9G2Y - chains A and B; structure by electron microscopy, 3.60 A resolution.

Chain A:
Molecule: Mycobactin import ATP-binding/permease protein IrtA
Organism: Mycolicibacterium thermoresistibile ATCC 19527
Notes: EC 7.2.2.-
UniProtKB: G7CBF5 (IRTA_MYCT3); residue numbers follow UniProt; this construct covers 315-908
Amino-acid sequence (595 residues; row label = number of the first residue in the row):
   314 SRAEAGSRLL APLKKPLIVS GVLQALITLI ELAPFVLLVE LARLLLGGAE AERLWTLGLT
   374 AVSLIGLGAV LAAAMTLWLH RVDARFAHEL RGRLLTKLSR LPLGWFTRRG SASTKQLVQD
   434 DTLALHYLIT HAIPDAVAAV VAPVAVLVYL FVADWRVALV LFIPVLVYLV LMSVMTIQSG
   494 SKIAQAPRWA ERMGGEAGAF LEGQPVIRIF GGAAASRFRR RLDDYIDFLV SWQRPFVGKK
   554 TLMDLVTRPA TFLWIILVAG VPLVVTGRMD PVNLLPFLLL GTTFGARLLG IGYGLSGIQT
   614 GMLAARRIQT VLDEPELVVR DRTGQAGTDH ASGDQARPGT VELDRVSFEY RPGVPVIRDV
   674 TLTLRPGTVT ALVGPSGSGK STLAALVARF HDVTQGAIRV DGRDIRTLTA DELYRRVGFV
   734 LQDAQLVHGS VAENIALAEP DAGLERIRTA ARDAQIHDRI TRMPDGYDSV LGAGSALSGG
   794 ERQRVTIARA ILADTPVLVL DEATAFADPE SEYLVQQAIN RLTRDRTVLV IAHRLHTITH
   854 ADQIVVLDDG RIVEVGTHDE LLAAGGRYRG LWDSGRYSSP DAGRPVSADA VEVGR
Disordered / not traced: 314-315, 635-650, 889-908
Differences from the reference sequence: expression tag (314)
Ligand contacts: ADP (adenosine-5'-diphosphate): Arg-421, Arg-422, Tyr-663, Arg-664, Val-669, Gly-690, Ser-691, Gly-692, Lys-693, Ser-694, Thr-695
UniProt features mapped onto this chain:
  - binding site (ATP): Gly-687 to Ser-694

Chain B:
Molecule: Mycobactin import ATP-binding/permease protein IrtB
Organism: Mycolicibacterium thermoresistibile ATCC 19527
Notes: EC 7.2.2.-
UniProtKB: G7CBF6 (IRTB_MYCT3); residues 1-579 here = UniProt positions 1-579
Amino-acid sequence (586 residues; numbered 1 to 586; the number before each row is that of its first residue):
     1 MIRTLLRLVP AEKRGAVAGY AVLTLLSVLL RAVGAVLLIP LLAALFSDTP SDAWLWLGWL
    61 TAVTLAGWVT DTNTARLGFD LGFAVLSRTQ HDMADRLPNV AMSWFTPDNT ATARQAIAAT
   121 GPELAGLVVN LLTPLIGAAL LPAAIGVALL FVSVPLGLAA LAGVAVLFGA LALSGRLSRA
   181 ADKVAGETNS AFTERIIEFA RTQQALRAAR RVEPARSQVG SALAAQHGAG LRLLTMQIPG
   241 QVLFSLAGQV ALIGFAGMAV WLTVRGQLGV PEAIALIVVL VRYLEPFAAI ADLAPALETT
   301 RATLNRIQAV LDAPTLPAGR RRLDRTGAAP SIEFDDVRFS YGDEVVLDGV SFTLRPGNTT
   361 AIVGPSGSGK TTILSLIAGL QQPASGRVLL DGVDVTTLDP EARRAAVSVV FQHPYLFDGT
   421 LRDNVLVGDP EADPDDVTAA MRLARVDELL DRLPDGDATV VGEGGTALSG GERQRVSIAR
   481 ALLKPAPVLL VDEATSALDN ANEAAVVDAL TADPRPRTRV IVAHRLASIR HADRVLFVEA
   541 GRVVEDGAID ELLAAGGRFA QFWAQQQAAS EWAIGSTARA LEVLFQ
Disordered / not traced: 1, 320-326, 578-586
Differences from the reference sequence: expression tag (580-586)
Ligand contacts: ADP (adenosine-5'-diphosphate): Met-102, Phe-105, Tyr-341, Glu-344, Val-346, Ser-366, Gly-367, Ser-368, Gly-369, Lys-370, Thr-371, Thr-372, Gln-412
UniProt features mapped onto this chain:
  - binding site (ATP): Gly-364 to Thr-371
What the authors report for this chain:
  - mutagenesis - Q249A, Q249F, Q249L, A256F, A256L, A256R: increased catalytic activity
  - mutagenesis - Q249R: unchanged catalytic activity

How chain A and chain B interact:
Residue-residue contacts (205; chain A residue first):
  Glu-344(A) with Ser-245(B), hydrogen bond; Gln-249(B), hydrogen bond (backbone-side chain)
  Pro-347(A) with Gln-249(B)
  Phe-348(A) with Leu-252(B), hydrophobic
  Leu-351(A) with Leu-252(B), hydrophobic; Ala-256(B), hydrophobic; Ile-277(B), hydrophobic
  Leu-354(A) with Val-260(B), hydrophobic; Ile-277(B), hydrophobic
  Leu-358(A) with Val-270(B)
  Leu-359(A) with Phe-46(B); Val-270(B), hydrophobic; Ile-274(B), hydrophobic
  Ala-374(A) with Ile-253(B), hydrophobic
  Ile-378(A) with Leu-246(B); Gln-249(B); Val-250(B), hydrophobic
  Ala-382(A) with Leu-246(B), hydrophobic
  Ala-385(A) with Val-242(B), hydrophobic
  Ala-386(A) with Ile-238(B), hydrophobic
  Thr-389(A) with Gln-237(B)
  Leu-390(A) with Leu-234(B), hydrophobic
  His-393(A) with Gly-230(B), hydrogen bond (side chain-backbone); Leu-231(B); Leu-234(B)
  Arg-394(A) with Leu-231(B)
  Ala-397(A) with His-227(B)
  His-401(A) with Leu-223(B); Ala-224(B); His-227(B)
  Arg-404(A) with Thr-193(B); Ile-196(B); Leu-223(B)
  Leu-408(A) with Ile-196(B), hydrophobic; Arg-216(B); Val-219(B), hydrophobic; Gly-220(B)
  Leu-411(A) with Ile-196(B); Ala-200(B), hydrophobic; Gln-203(B); Arg-207(B)
  Ser-412(A) with Phe-199(B); Val-212(B); Arg-216(B)
  Arg-413(A) with Glu-213(B), salt bridge
  Leu-414(A) with Arg-207(B), hydrogen bond (backbone-side chain)
  Leu-416(A) with Gln-204(B); Arg-207(B)
  Phe-419(A) with Gln-203(B); Gln-204(B)
  Thr-427(A) with Ile-197(B)
  Lys-428(A) with Ile-197(B)
  Val-431(A) with Ile-197(B), hydrophobic
  Gln-432(A) with Asn-189(B); Ser-190(B); Thr-193(B), hydrogen bond; Glu-194(B); Ile-197(B)
  Thr-435(A) with Asn-189(B), hydrogen bond
  Leu-436(A) with Ala-185(B); Gly-186(B); Asn-189(B)
  Tyr-440(A) with Asp-182(B), hydrogen bond
  His-444(A) with Gln-237(B)
  Gly-507(A) with Arg-114(B), hydrogen bond (backbone-side chain); Ala-118(B)
  Gly-508(A) with Arg-114(B)
  Ala-510(A) with Ile-117(B), hydrophobic
  Gly-511(A) with Arg-114(B)
  Phe-513(A) with Leu-97(B), hydrophobic
  Leu-514(A) with Phe-105(B), hydrophobic; Thr-110(B); Ile-117(B), hydrophobic
  Glu-515(A) with Tyr-415(B)
  Gln-517(A) with Leu-97(B); Met-102(B)
  Pro-518(A) with Met-102(B); Leu-380(B), hydrophobic; Phe-411(B), hydrophobic; Tyr-415(B)
  Val-519(A) with Phe-411(B), hydrophobic; Tyr-415(B), hydrophobic; Arg-480(B)
  Arg-521(A) with Leu-97(B), hydrogen bond (side chain-backbone); Pro-98(B), hydrogen bond (side chain-backbone); Val-100(B), hydrogen bond (side chain-backbone); Met-102(B), hydrogen bond; Leu-380(B); Arg-404(B)
  Ile-522(A) with Ala-378(B); Arg-404(B); Val-407(B), hydrophobic; Val-409(B), hydrophobic; Phe-411(B), hydrophobic; Lys-484(B), hydrogen bond (backbone-side chain)
  Phe-523(A) with Ser-408(B); Val-409(B); Val-427(B), hydrophobic; Arg-480(B); Lys-484(B)
  Phe-531(A) with Ile-117(B), hydrophobic
  Arg-532(A) with His-91(B); Ala-94(B); Asp-95(B)
  Leu-535(A) with Gln-90(B); Ala-94(B), hydrophobic
  Asp-536(A) with His-91(B), salt bridge
  Tyr-538(A) with Pro-122(B)
  Ile-539(A) with Ser-87(B); Gln-90(B)
  Leu-542(A) with Leu-86(B), hydrophobic; Gly-121(B); Pro-122(B)
  Gln-546(A) with Phe-83(B); Ala-125(B)
  Arg-547(A) with Phe-83(B)
  Val-550(A) with Arg-76(B); Phe-79(B), hydrophobic
  Lys-553(A) with Phe-79(B)
  Thr-554(A) with Ala-75(B)
  Leu-558(A) with Trp-68(B); Asp-71(B); Thr-72(B)
  Arg-561(A) with Asp-71(B), salt bridge; Thr-133(B)
  Pro-562(A) with Arg-31(B); Glu-285(B)
  Thr-564(A) with Trp-68(B), hydrogen bond
  Leu-566(A) with Arg-282(B)
  Trp-567(A) with Thr-61(B), hydrogen bond; Thr-64(B); Trp-68(B), hydrophobic
  Leu-570(A) with Leu-38(B), hydrophobic; Leu-41(B), hydrophobic; Leu-60(B), hydrophobic
  Val-574(A) with Leu-57(B), hydrophobic
  Pro-575(A) with Trp-54(B), hydrophobic
  Val-577(A) with Leu-45(B), hydrophobic
  Val-578(A) with Pro-50(B); Trp-54(B)
  Pro-584(A) with Phe-46(B)
  Val-585(A) with Phe-46(B), hydrophobic
  Leu-587(A) with Leu-45(B), hydrophobic
  Leu-588(A) with Val-278(B), hydrophobic
  Leu-591(A) with Leu-42(B), hydrophobic; Arg-282(B), hydrogen bond (backbone-side chain)
  Leu-592(A) with Val-281(B), hydrophobic
  Thr-595(A) with Arg-282(B); Glu-285(B)
  Thr-596(A) with Glu-285(B), hydrogen bond
  Ala-599(A) with Asp-292(B)
  Tyr-606(A) with Pro-295(B)
  Leu-630(A) with Arg-207(B)
  Ala-723(A) with Arg-210(B)
  Asp-724(A) with Arg-210(B)
  Tyr-727(A) with Arg-207(B); Ala-208(B)
  Arg-728(A) with Arg-210(B)
  Phe-732(A) with Ala-208(B), hydrophobic
  Gln-738(A) with Arg-201(B), hydrogen bond (side chain-backbone); Gln-204(B), hydrogen bond; Ala-205(B)
  Leu-739(A) with Arg-201(B), hydrogen bond (backbone-side chain); Thr-202(B)
  Val-740(A) with Thr-202(B); Ala-205(B), hydrophobic
  His-741(A) with Glu-198(B), salt bridge; Arg-201(B), hydrogen bond
  Leu-750(A) with Ala-209(B); Arg-211(B)
  Ala-751(A) with Ala-209(B); Arg-210(B), hydrogen bond (backbone-side chain)
  Pro-753(A) with Arg-211(B)
  Gly-785(A) with Arg-201(B)
  Ala-786(A) with Arg-201(B)
  Arg-802(A) with Ala-205(B); Ala-208(B)
  Glu-815(A) with Ile-574(B)
  Pro-822(A) with Arg-525(B); Gln-566(B), hydrogen bond (backbone-side chain)
  Glu-823(A) with Gly-364(B); Pro-365(B); Phe-562(B); Gln-565(B)
  Glu-825(A) with Ala-569(B)
  Tyr-826(A) with Ala-568(B), hydrophobic
  Gln-829(A) with Trp-572(B)
  Asn-833(A) with Thr-577(B)
  His-846(A) with Leu-498(B)
  Arg-847(A) with Ala-497(B); Leu-498(B)
  His-849(A) with Ala-497(B); Ser-570(B), hydrogen bond (side chain-backbone); Trp-572(B)
  Thr-850(A) with Trp-572(B); Ala-573(B); Ile-574(B), hydrogen bond (backbone-backbone)
  Thr-852(A) with Ala-573(B); Ile-574(B)
  His-853(A) with Ile-574(B), hydrogen bond (backbone-backbone); Gly-575(B); Ser-576(B)
  Ala-854(A) with Ile-574(B), hydrogen bond (backbone-backbone)
  Ser-887(A) with Arg-452(B), hydrogen bond
  Gly-888(A) with Asn-500(B)
Also at the interface, not in a pair above, chain A (131 interface residues in all): Ala-355, Leu-367, Val-375, Arg-398, Thr-409, Gly-516, Gly-524, Ala-526, Ala-527, Arg-530, Asp-557, Ala-563, Val-571, Val-682, Phe-703, Glu-746, Phe-819, Ile-832, Ile-851
Also at the interface, not in a pair above, chain B (135 interface residues in all): Ser-51, Ala-53, Asn-99, Ala-113, Phe-192, Thr-263, Gly-379, Phe-417, Asp-418, Gly-428, Ala-481, Ser-496, Ala-501, His-524

Overview:
Chain A and chain B form an interface of 131 and 135 residues respectively; the contacts include 28 hydrogen
bonds and 4 salt bridges. Polar contacts include Arg-413(A)/Glu-213(B), Asp-536(A)/His-91(B) and
Arg-561(A)/Asp-71(B). The paper reports that Q249A, Q249F and Q249L of chain B, among others, increase
catalytic activity; Q249R of chain B leaves catalytic activity unchanged; 7 substitutions were tested in all.
Here chain A is Mycobactin import ATP-binding/permease protein IrtA and chain B is Mycobactin import
ATP-binding/permease protein IrtB, both from Mycolicibacterium thermoresistibile ATCC 19527. Entry 9G2Y
(Cryo-EM structure of IrtAB in inward-facing state under turnover conditions in LMNG) was determined by
electron microscopy, deposited together with 9FW3, 9FXC, 9G2K, 9G2L, 9G2M, 9G2S and 7 further entries.
